PDB entry 1YV7 | X-ray diffraction, 1.90 A resolution | chain A

[Chain A]
Protein: P-30 protein
Organism: Rana pipiens
Notes: EC 3.1.27.-
UniProt: P22069 (RNP30_RANPI); residue numbers follow UniProt; this construct covers 1-102
Amino-acid sequence (102 residues; numbered 1 to 102; the number before each row is that of its first residue):
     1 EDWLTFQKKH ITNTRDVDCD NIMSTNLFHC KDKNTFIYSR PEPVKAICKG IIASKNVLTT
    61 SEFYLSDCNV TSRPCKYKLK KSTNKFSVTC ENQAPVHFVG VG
Disulfide bonds: Cys19-Cys68, Cys30-Cys75, Cys48-Cys90
Modified residues: Glu1 (pyroglutamic acid; PCA)
Construct notes: engineered mutation Ser87 (Cys in P22069)
UniProt features mapped onto this chain:
  - active site: His10 (Proton acceptor), His97 (Proton donor)
  - binding site (substrate): Lys31 to Thr35
From the paper describing this entry:
  - binding site for sulfate ion: His10, His97
  - contacts within the chain: Lys31-Lys33 (hydrogen bond)
  - catalytic residues: His10, Lys31, His97 (citing earlier work)

[In short]
Curated annotation (UniProt) lists active-site residues His10 and His97 and 5 substrate-binding residues. The
paper reports catalytic residues His10, Lys31 and His97; a binding site for sulfate ion at His10 and His97.
Chain A is P-30 protein (Rana pipiens); the structure, X-ray structure of (C87S,des103-104) onconase, was
determined by X-ray diffraction (same publication as 1YV4 and 1YV6).
